PDB entry 7WEK | X-ray diffraction, 3.21 A resolution | chains A and B of the 4 polymer chains in the assembly

== Chain A (and B) ==
Protein: WD repeat-containing protein 47
From: Mus musculus
Notes: chain B of this document is another copy of the same molecule, construct and numbering; everything in this record applies to it too
UniProtKB: Q8CGF6 (WDR47_MOUSE); numbering as in UniProt (aligned over 1-291)
Chain sequence (295 residues; row label = number of the first residue in the row; numbers below 1 keep their minus sign (Gly-3 is residue -3)):
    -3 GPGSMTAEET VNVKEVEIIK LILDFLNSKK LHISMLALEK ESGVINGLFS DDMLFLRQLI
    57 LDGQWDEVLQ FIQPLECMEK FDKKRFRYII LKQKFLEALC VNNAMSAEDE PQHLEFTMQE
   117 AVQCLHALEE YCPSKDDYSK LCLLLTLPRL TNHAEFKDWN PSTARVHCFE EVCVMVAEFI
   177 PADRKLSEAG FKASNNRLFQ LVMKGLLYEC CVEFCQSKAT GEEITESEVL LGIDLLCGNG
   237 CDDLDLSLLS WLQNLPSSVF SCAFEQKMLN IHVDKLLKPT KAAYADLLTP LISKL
Not modelled in the structure: -3 to 5, 102-109, 144-149, 181-183, 234-235, 279-291 (chain B: -3 to 4, 103-109, 174-176, 277-291)
Differences from the reference sequence: expression tag (-3 to 0)
From the paper describing this entry:
  - mutagenesis - F260A: decreased binding to full-length Camsaps
  - mutagenesis - F260A: abolished binding to Camsap3
  - mutagenesis - F260A: decreased binding to FLAG-tagged Camsap1 or Camsap3
  - mutagenesis - F260A: decreased binding to FLAG-Camsap2
  - mutagenesis - F260A (7-fold): decreased localization to ciliary Camsap1

== Interface between chain A and chain B ==
Contacting residue pairs (186):
  Thr6(A) - Asn266(B)  hydrogen bond (backbone-backbone)
  Val7(A) - Leu226(B)
  Val7(A) - Ile229(B)  hydrophobic
  Val7(A) - Asn266(B)  hydrogen bond (backbone-backbone)
  Val7(A) - Ile267(B)  hydrophobic
  Val7(A) - His268(B)  hydrogen bond (backbone-backbone)
  Asn8(A) - His268(B)
  Asn8(A) - Asp270(B)
  Val9(A) - Phe195(B)  hydrophobic
  Val9(A) - Met199(B)  hydrophobic
  Val9(A) - His268(B)  hydrogen bond (backbone-backbone)
  Val9(A) - Val269(B)
  Val9(A) - Asp270(B)  hydrogen bond (backbone-backbone)
  Lys10(A) - Asp270(B)
  Glu11(A) - Lys25(B)  salt bridge
  Glu11(A) - Asp270(B)  hydrogen bond (backbone-backbone)
  Glu11(A) - Lys271(B)
  Glu11(A) - Leu272(B)  hydrogen bond (side chain-backbone)
  Val12(A) - Leu272(B)  hydrophobic
  Glu13(A) - Leu231(B)
  Glu13(A) - Leu232(B)
  Ile14(A) - Phe21(B)  hydrophobic
  Ile14(A) - Phe195(B)  hydrophobic
  Ile14(A) - Leu231(B)  hydrophobic
  Ile15(A) - Leu272(B)  hydrophobic
  Leu17(A) - Leu231(B)  hydrophobic
  Ile18(A) - Phe21(B)  hydrophobic
  Phe21(A) - Ile14(B)  hydrophobic
  Phe21(A) - Ile15(B)  hydrophobic
  Phe21(A) - Ile18(B)  hydrophobic
  Leu22(A) - Ile18(B)  hydrophobic
  Leu22(A) - Leu34(B)  hydrophobic
  Lys25(A) - Glu11(B)  salt bridge
  Leu27(A) - Ile15(B)  hydrophobic
  Leu27(A) - Leu34(B)  hydrophobic
  Leu27(A) - Glu37(B)
  His28(A) - Glu37(B)  hydrogen bond (backbone-side chain)
  Ile29(A) - Glu37(B)  hydrogen bond (backbone-side chain)
  Ser30(A) - Ala33(B)  hydrogen bond (side chain-backbone)
  Ser30(A) - Leu34(B)  hydrogen bond (side chain-backbone)
  Ser30(A) - Glu37(B)  hydrogen bond
  Ala33(A) - Ser30(B)  hydrogen bond (backbone-side chain)
  Ala33(A) - Ala33(B)  hydrophobic
  Leu34(A) - Leu27(B)  hydrophobic
  Leu34(A) - Ser30(B)  hydrogen bond (backbone-side chain)
  Glu37(A) - Lys26(B)
  Glu37(A) - Leu27(B)
  Glu37(A) - His28(B)  hydrogen bond (side chain-backbone)
  Glu37(A) - Ile29(B)  hydrogen bond (side chain-backbone)
  Glu37(A) - Ser30(B)  hydrogen bond
  Glu37(A) - Pro275(B)
  Ser38(A) - Leu272(B)
  Ser38(A) - Pro275(B)
  Gly39(A) - Pro275(B)
  Val40(A) - Leu272(B)  hydrophobic
  Gly186(A) - Leu232(B)
  Lys188(A) - Leu232(B)
  Ser190(A) - Leu232(B)  hydrogen bond (side chain-backbone)
  Ser190(A) - Cys233(B)
  Arg193(A) - Leu202(B)
  Arg193(A) - Glu205(B)  salt bridge
  Arg193(A) - Asp230(B)  hydrogen bond (side chain-backbone)
  Arg193(A) - Leu231(B)  hydrogen bond (side chain-backbone)
  Arg193(A) - Leu232(B)
  Arg193(A) - Cys233(B)
  Arg193(A) - Gly234(B)
  Leu194(A) - Ile18(B)  hydrophobic
  Leu194(A) - Leu194(B)  hydrophobic
  Phe195(A) - Val9(B)  hydrophobic
  Phe195(A) - Ile14(B)  hydrophobic
  Gln196(A) - Asp238(B)
  Gln196(A) - Asp239(B)
  Gln196(A) - Leu240(B)
  Leu197(A) - Leu197(B)
  Leu197(A) - Val198(B)  hydrophobic
  Leu197(A) - Gly201(B)
  Leu197(A) - Leu202(B)
  Leu197(A) - Glu205(B)
  Leu197(A) - Leu231(B)  hydrophobic
  Val198(A) - Leu197(B)  hydrophobic
  Met199(A) - Val9(B)  hydrophobic
  Lys200(A) - Gly201(B)
  Lys200(A) - Tyr204(B)
  Lys200(A) - Glu205(B)  salt bridge
  Lys200(A) - Asp239(B)
  Gly201(A) - Leu197(B)
  Gly201(A) - Lys200(B)
  Gly201(A) - Gly201(B)
  Leu202(A) - Arg193(B)
  Leu202(A) - Leu197(B)  hydrophobic
  Leu203(A) - Leu240(B)  hydrophobic
  Tyr204(A) - Lys200(B)
  Tyr204(A) - Leu203(B)  hydrophobic
  Tyr204(A) - Tyr204(B)
  Glu205(A) - Arg193(B)  salt bridge
  Glu205(A) - Lys200(B)  salt bridge
  Cys207(A) - Leu244(B)  hydrophobic
  Cys207(A) - Leu245(B)  hydrophobic
  Cys207(A) - Leu248(B)  hydrophobic
  Phe210(A) - Leu248(B)
  Phe210(A) - Gln249(B)
  Cys211(A) - Leu248(B)  hydrophobic
  Lys214(A) - Gln249(B)  hydrogen bond (side chain-backbone)
  Lys214(A) - Ser253(B)
  Lys214(A) - Phe256(B)
  Ala215(A) - Phe256(B)
  Ala215(A) - Ser257(B)
  Thr221(A) - Gln249(B)
  Glu222(A) - Gln249(B)
  Leu226(A) - Leu245(B)  hydrophobic
  Ile229(A) - Val7(B)  hydrophobic
  Asp230(A) - Arg193(B)  hydrogen bond (backbone-side chain)
  Leu231(A) - Glu13(B)
  Leu231(A) - Arg193(B)  hydrogen bond (backbone-side chain)
  Leu231(A) - Leu197(B)
  Leu232(A) - Glu13(B)
  Leu232(A) - Lys16(B)
  Leu232(A) - Leu17(B)  hydrophobic
  Leu232(A) - Phe187(B)  hydrophobic
  Leu232(A) - Lys188(B)
  Leu232(A) - Ser190(B)  hydrogen bond (backbone-backbone)
  Cys233(A) - Ser190(B)
  Cys233(A) - Arg193(B)
  Asp238(A) - Gln196(B)  hydrogen bond (backbone-side chain)
  Asp238(A) - Lys200(B)  hydrogen bond (backbone-side chain)
  Leu240(A) - Met199(B)  hydrophobic
  Leu240(A) - Lys200(B)
  Leu240(A) - Leu203(B)  hydrophobic
  Asp241(A) - Leu203(B)
  Leu242(A) - Lys263(B)
  Leu242(A) - Met264(B)
  Leu242(A) - Leu265(B)  hydrophobic
  Ser243(A) - Phe260(B)
  Leu244(A) - Cys207(B)  hydrophobic
  Leu245(A) - Cys207(B)  hydrophobic
  Leu245(A) - Leu226(B)  hydrophobic
  Ser246(A) - Glu261(B)  hydrogen bond (side chain-backbone)
  Ser246(A) - Lys263(B)
  Trp247(A) - Leu248(B)  hydrophobic
  Trp247(A) - Val255(B)  hydrogen bond (side chain-backbone)
  Trp247(A) - Phe256(B)  hydrophobic
  Trp247(A) - Phe260(B)  hydrophobic
  Leu248(A) - Cys207(B)  hydrophobic
  Leu248(A) - Phe210(B)
  Leu248(A) - Cys211(B)  hydrophobic
  Gln249(A) - Glu222(B)
  Gln249(A) - Lys263(B)  hydrogen bond
  Asn250(A) - Cys258(B)
  Asn250(A) - Ala259(B)
  Asn250(A) - Glu261(B)  hydrogen bond
  Ser253(A) - Lys214(B)
  Val255(A) - Trp247(B)
  Phe256(A) - Lys214(B)
  Phe256(A) - Ala215(B)
  Phe256(A) - Trp247(B)  hydrophobic
  Ala259(A) - Asn250(B)  hydrogen bond (backbone-side chain)
  Phe260(A) - Ser243(B)
  Phe260(A) - Ser246(B)
  Phe260(A) - Trp247(B)
  Phe260(A) - Asn250(B)
  Glu261(A) - Ser246(B)
  Lys263(A) - Leu242(B)
  Met264(A) - Glu5(B)
  Leu265(A) - Glu5(B)
  Leu265(A) - Leu240(B)  hydrophobic
  Leu265(A) - Leu242(B)  hydrophobic
  Asn266(A) - Glu5(B)  hydrogen bond (backbone-backbone)
  Asn266(A) - Thr6(B)
  Asn266(A) - Val7(B)  hydrogen bond (backbone-backbone)
  Ile267(A) - Val7(B)
  Ile267(A) - Val9(B)  hydrophobic
  His268(A) - Val7(B)  hydrogen bond (backbone-backbone)
  His268(A) - Asn8(B)
  His268(A) - Val9(B)  hydrogen bond (backbone-backbone)
  Val269(A) - Val9(B)
  Val269(A) - Glu11(B)
  Asp270(A) - Asn8(B)  hydrogen bond
  Asp270(A) - Val9(B)  hydrogen bond (backbone-backbone)
  Asp270(A) - Lys10(B)  salt bridge
  Asp270(A) - Glu11(B)  hydrogen bond (backbone-backbone)
  Lys271(A) - Glu11(B)
  Leu272(A) - Glu11(B)  hydrogen bond (backbone-side chain)
  Leu272(A) - Val12(B)  hydrophobic
  Leu272(A) - Ile15(B)  hydrophobic
  Pro275(A) - Glu37(B)
  Lys277(A) - Lys36(B)  hydrogen bond (side chain-backbone)
Other interface residues (no listed pair), chain A (97 interface residues in all): Lys16, Lys26, Lys36, Ala185, Phe187, Ala189, Cys206, Asp239, Leu251, Pro252, Cys258, Gln262, Leu273
Other interface residues (no listed pair), chain B (93 interface residues in all): Leu22, Ser38, Gly39, Ala189, Leu227, Asp241, Leu273, Lys274

== Overview ==
97 residues of chain A face 93 of chain B across their interface, with 40 hydrogen bonds and 7 salt bridges.
Among the polar pairs are Glu11(A)-Lys25(B), Arg193(A)-Glu205(B) and Lys200(A)-Glu205(B). From the paper:
F260A of chain A reduces binding to full-length Camsaps; F260A of chain A abolishes binding to Camsap3.
Both chains are WD repeat-containing protein 47 (Mus musculus). Entry 7WEK (Crystal structure of the mouse
Wdr47 NTD in complex with the WBR motif form Camsap3) was determined by X-ray diffraction together with 7WEJ
from the same study.
